6BP2 - chains A and B of the 4 polymer chains in the assembly; structure by X-ray diffraction, 3.17 A resolution.

# Chain A
Protein: Envelope glycoprotein
Source organism: Marburg marburgvirus
Reference sequence: A0A0U2XLP5 (A0A0U2XLP5_9MONO); residues 17-266 here = UniProt positions 17-266
Sequence (250 residues; numbered 17 to 266; the number before each row is that of its first residue):
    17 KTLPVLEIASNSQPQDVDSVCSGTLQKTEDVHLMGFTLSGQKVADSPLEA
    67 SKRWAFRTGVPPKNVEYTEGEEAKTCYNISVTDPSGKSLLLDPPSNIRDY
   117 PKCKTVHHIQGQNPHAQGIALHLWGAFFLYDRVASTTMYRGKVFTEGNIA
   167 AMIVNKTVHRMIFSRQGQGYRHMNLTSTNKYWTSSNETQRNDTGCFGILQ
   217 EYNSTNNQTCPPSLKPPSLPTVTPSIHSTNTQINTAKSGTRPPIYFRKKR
Not modelled in the structure: 17-32, 181-266
Construct notes: variant Arg257 (Met in A0A0U2XLP5), Pro258 (Asn in A0A0U2XLP5), Ile260 (Ser in A0A0U2XLP5), Tyr261 (Ser in A0A0U2XLP5), Phe262 (Asp in A0A0U2XLP5), Arg263 (Asp in A0A0U2XLP5), Lys264 (Glu in A0A0U2XLP5), Lys265 (Asp in A0A0U2XLP5), Arg266 (Leu in A0A0U2XLP5)
Disulfides: Cys92-Cys119
Covalently attached groups: N-acetylglucosamine (NAG) linked to Asn94, Asn171
Reported in the primary citation:
  - post-translational modification sites: Asn94, Asn171
  - mutagenesis - W70A, F72A, H124S, N129S: decreased expression
  - mutagenesis - Q128S/N129S: unchanged expression

# Chain B
Protein: Envelope glycoprotein GP2
Source organism: Marburg marburgvirus
Reference sequence: A0A0U2XLP5 (A0A0U2XLP5_9MONO); residues 436-637 here = UniProt positions 436-637
Sequence (202 residues; numbered 436 to 637; the number before each row is that of its first residue):
   436 SILAKEGDIGPNLDGLINTEIDFDPIPNTETIFDESPSFNTSTNEEQHTP
   486 PNISLTFSYFPDKNGDTAYSGENENDCDAELRIWSVQEDDLAAGLSWIPF
   536 FGPGIEGLYTAGLIKNQNNLVCRLRRLANQTAKSLELLLRVTTEERTFSL
   586 INRHAIDFLLTRWGGTCKVLGPDCCIGIEDLSKNISEQIDKIRKDEQKEE
   636 TG
Not modelled in the structure: 436-468, 479-486, 499-504, 630-637
Construct notes: engineered mutation Leu438 (Phe in A0A0U2XLP5), Ala439 (Trp in A0A0U2XLP5), Gly445 (Phe in A0A0U2XLP5), Asn447 (Phe in A0A0U2XLP5)
Disulfides: Cys512-Cys557, Cys602-Cys609
Covalently attached groups: N-acetylglucosamine (NAG) linked to Asn564
Reported in the primary citation:
  - post-translational modification sites: Asn564
  - self-association interface (contacts with another copy of this molecule): Ala514 to Asn551, Ile613, Leu616, Ile620

# Interface between chain A and chain B
Contacting residue pairs - 101 pairs, chain A then chain B:
  Val36(A) - Glu470(B)
  Val36(A) - Arg597(B)  hydrogen bond (backbone-side chain)
  Val36(A) - Asp608(B)
  Cys37(A) - Arg597(B)  hydrogen bond (backbone-side chain)
  Cys37(A) - Cys609(B)  hydrogen bond (side chain-backbone)
  Cys37(A) - Cys610(B)  disulfide
  Ser38(A) - Glu470(B)
  Ser38(A) - Arg597(B)  hydrogen bond (backbone-side chain)
  Gly39(A) - Arg597(B)  hydrogen bond (backbone-side chain)
  Leu41(A) - Phe593(B)  hydrophobic
  Thr44(A) - Ile586(B)
  Thr44(A) - Asn587(B)
  Thr44(A) - Ala590(B)
  Leu49(A) - Leu585(B)  hydrophobic
  Leu49(A) - Ile586(B)  hydrophobic
  Leu49(A) - His589(B)
  Met50(A) - Ile518(B)  hydrophobic
  Phe52(A) - Leu516(B)  hydrophobic
  Phe52(A) - Leu559(B)  hydrophobic
  Phe52(A) - Ala563(B)  hydrophobic
  Gly56(A) - Cys512(B)
  Gly56(A) - Asp513(B)
  Gly56(A) - Arg560(B)  hydrogen bond (backbone-side chain)
  Gln57(A) - Asp511(B)
  Gln57(A) - Arg560(B)
  Gln57(A) - Asn564(B)  hydrogen bond
  Lys58(A) - Asp511(B)
  Pro77(A) - Glu580(B)
  Pro78(A) - Glu580(B)
  Lys79(A) - Leu574(B)  hydrogen bond (side chain-backbone)
  Lys79(A) - Arg575(B)  hydrogen bond (side chain-backbone)
  Lys79(A) - Thr577(B)  hydrogen bond (side chain-backbone)
  Lys79(A) - Glu579(B)
  Lys79(A) - Glu580(B)
  Asn80(A) - Glu580(B)  hydrogen bond (backbone-backbone)
  Asn80(A) - Arg581(B)  hydrogen bond (side chain-backbone)
  Asn80(A) - Thr582(B)
  Asn80(A) - Phe583(B)
  Val81(A) - Phe583(B)
  Val81(A) - Leu585(B)  hydrophobic
  Glu82(A) - Phe583(B)  hydrogen bond (backbone-backbone)
  Tyr83(A) - Trp519(B)
  Thr84(A) - Ile586(B)
  Glu85(A) - Trp519(B)
  Glu85(A) - Ser520(B)  hydrogen bond
  Gly86(A) - Ile518(B)
  Gly86(A) - Trp519(B)  hydrogen bond (backbone-backbone)
  Glu87(A) - Leu516(B)
  Glu87(A) - Arg517(B)
  Glu87(A) - Ile518(B)
  Glu87(A) - Trp519(B)  hydrogen bond (backbone-side chain)
  Glu87(A) - Arg560(B)  salt bridge
  Glu88(A) - Arg517(B)  hydrogen bond (backbone-backbone)
  Asn112(A) - Arg581(B)  hydrogen bond (side chain-backbone)
  Tyr116(A) - Trp519(B)  hydrogen bond
  Pro117(A) - Trp519(B)  hydrophobic
  Pro117(A) - Tyr544(B)  hydrophobic
  Gly141(A) - Glu571(B)
  Phe143(A) - Leu570(B)  hydrophobic
  Phe143(A) - Glu571(B)
  Phe143(A) - Leu574(B)  hydrophobic
  Asp147(A) - Tyr544(B)  hydrogen bond
  Arg148(A) - Trp519(B)
  Arg148(A) - Val521(B)
  Arg148(A) - Leu543(B)
  Thr152(A) - Glu571(B)
  Asn164(A) - Ala563(B)
  Asn164(A) - Ala567(B)
  Ile165(A) - Ala563(B)
  Ile165(A) - Thr566(B)
  Ile165(A) - Leu570(B)  hydrophobic
  Ile165(A) - Leu585(B)  hydrophobic
  Ala166(A) - Leu562(B)  hydrophobic
  Ala166(A) - Ala563(B)
  Ala167(A) - Pro472(B)
  Ala167(A) - His589(B)
  Met168(A) - Pro472(B)
  Met168(A) - Leu559(B)  hydrophobic
  Ile169(A) - Ser471(B)
  Ile169(A) - Pro472(B)  hydrogen bond (backbone-backbone)
  Ile169(A) - Ser473(B)
  Ile169(A) - Phe474(B)  hydrogen bond (backbone-backbone)
  Ile169(A) - Phe593(B)  hydrophobic
  Val170(A) - Phe474(B)  hydrophobic
  Lys172(A) - Glu523(B)  salt bridge
  Val174(A) - Phe474(B)
  Val174(A) - Thr476(B)
  His175(A) - Ser520(B)  hydrogen bond
  His175(A) - Glu523(B)  salt bridge
  Arg176(A) - Glu523(B)
  Met177(A) - Thr476(B)
  Met177(A) - Ile488(B)
  Ile178(A) - Phe474(B)  hydrophobic
  Ile178(A) - Gly547(B)
  Phe179(A) - Ile518(B)  hydrophobic
  Phe179(A) - Trp519(B)
  Phe179(A) - Ser520(B)
  Phe179(A) - Thr545(B)
  Phe179(A) - Ala546(B)
  Phe179(A) - Gly547(B)
  Ser180(A) - Asp524(B)
Interface residues without a listed pair, chain A (52 interface residues in all): Val47, Lys90, Arg114, Lys118, Ala142
Interface residues without a listed pair, chain B (59 interface residues in all): Asn475, Leu490, Phe492, Ile540, Glu541, Leu548, Ile549, Thr578, Thr596
Inter-chain disulfides: Cys37(A)-Cys610(B)
The authors on this interface:
  - pairs named by the authors: Cys37(A)-Cys610(B) (covalent link)
  - interface residues, chain B: Phe474(B), Leu490(B), Phe492(B)

# Summary
52 residues of chain A and 59 residues of chain B are in contact, with 1 disulfide bond, 23 hydrogen bonds and
3 salt bridges. Among the polar pairs are Glu87(A)-Arg560(B), Lys172(A)-Glu523(B) and His175(A)-Glu523(B). The
paper describes a contact between Cys37(A) and Cys610(B). The paper reports that W70A, F72A and H124S of chain
A, among others, reduce expression; interface residues Phe474(B), Leu490(B) and Phe492(B); 5 substitutions
were tested in all.
Chain A is Envelope glycoprotein and chain B is Envelope glycoprotein GP2, both from Marburg marburgvirus; the
structure, Therapeutic human monoclonal antibody MR191 bound to a marburgvirus glycoprotein, was determined by
X-ray diffraction.
